Entry 5L45 (X-ray diffraction, 1.90 A resolution); this record covers chain A.

== Chain A ==
Protein: SimC7
From: Streptomyces antibioticus
UniProt: G9VYV4 (G9VYV4_STRAT); residues 1-284 here = UniProt positions 1-284
Chain sequence (304 residues; each row starts with the number of its first residue; numbers below 1 keep their minus sign (Met-19 is residue -19)):
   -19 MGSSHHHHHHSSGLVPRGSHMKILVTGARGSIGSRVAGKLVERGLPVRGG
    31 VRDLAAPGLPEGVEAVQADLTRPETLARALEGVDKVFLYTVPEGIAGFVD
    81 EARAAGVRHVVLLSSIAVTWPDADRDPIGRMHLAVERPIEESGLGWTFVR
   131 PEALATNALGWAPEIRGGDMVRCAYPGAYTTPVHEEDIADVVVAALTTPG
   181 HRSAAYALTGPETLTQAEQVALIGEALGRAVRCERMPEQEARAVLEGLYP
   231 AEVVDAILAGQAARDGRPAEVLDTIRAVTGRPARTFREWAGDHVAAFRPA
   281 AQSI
Unresolved in the structure: -19 to 1, 280-284
Differences from the reference sequence: initiating methionine (-19); expression tag (-18 to 0)
From the paper describing this entry:
  - catalytic residues: Ser95 (proposed by the authors, not directly observed)

== Overview ==
From the paper: the catalytic residue Ser95.
Chain A is SimC7 (Streptomyces antibioticus); the structure, polyketide ketoreductase SimC7 - apo crystal form
2, was determined by X-ray diffraction together with 5L40 and 5L4L from the same study.
